8WP2 - chains K and P of the 16 polymer chains in the assembly; structure by electron microscopy, 3.30 A resolution.

Chain K:
Protein: Piwi domain-containing protein
Source organism: Maribacter polysiphoniae
Amino-acid sequence (507 residues; each row starts with the number of its first residue):
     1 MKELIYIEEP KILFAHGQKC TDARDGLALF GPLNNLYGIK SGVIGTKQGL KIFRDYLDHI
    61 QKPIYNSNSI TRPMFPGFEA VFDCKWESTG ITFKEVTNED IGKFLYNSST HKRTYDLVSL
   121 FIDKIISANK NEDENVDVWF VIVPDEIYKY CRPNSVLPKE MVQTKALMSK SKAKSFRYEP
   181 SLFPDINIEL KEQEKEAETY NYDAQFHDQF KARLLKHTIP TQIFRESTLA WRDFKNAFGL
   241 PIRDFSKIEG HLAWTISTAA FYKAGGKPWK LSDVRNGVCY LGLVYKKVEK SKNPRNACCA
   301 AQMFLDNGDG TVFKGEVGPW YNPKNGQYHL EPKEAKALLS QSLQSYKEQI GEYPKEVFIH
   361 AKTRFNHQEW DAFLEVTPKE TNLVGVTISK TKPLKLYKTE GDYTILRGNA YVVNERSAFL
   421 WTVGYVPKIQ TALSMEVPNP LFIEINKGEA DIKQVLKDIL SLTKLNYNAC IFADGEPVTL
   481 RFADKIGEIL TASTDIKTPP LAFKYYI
Disordered / not traced: 154-197, 323-325, 507

Chain P:
Molecule: 25-nt DNA strand
Sequence (25 nucleotides; each row starts with the number of its first residue):
     1 CAACTAATAG ATTAGAGCCG TCAAT
Disordered / not traced: 1-2, 23-25

Interface between chain K and chain P:
Residue-residue contacts - 15 pairs, chain K then chain P:
  Arg-72(K) / DC22(P)  salt bridge to the phosphate
  Pro-153(K) / DG17(P)  phosphate contact
  Asp-203(K) / DA16(P)  phosphate contact
  Arg-243(K) / DT21(P)  base contact
  Tyr-285(K) / DG15(P)  phosphate contact
  Lys-286(K) / DG15(P)  salt bridge to the phosphate
  Lys-287(K) / DG15(P)  hydrogen bond to the phosphate
  Tyr-328(K) / DT13(P)  sugar contact
  Tyr-328(K) / DA14(P)  hydrogen bond to the sugar
  Lys-362(K) / DT13(P)  phosphate contact
  Lys-362(K) / DA14(P)  phosphate contact
  Thr-363(K) / DT13(P)  hydrogen bond to the phosphate
  Thr-363(K) / DA14(P)  hydrogen bond to the phosphate
  Arg-364(K) / DT13(P)  hydrogen bond to the phosphate
  Ser-434(K) / DC22(P)  phosphate contact
Interface residues without a listed pair, chain K (14 interface residues in all): Ala-432, Met-435
Interface residues without a listed pair, chain P (8 interface residues in all): DT12

Overview:
Chain K and chain P form an interface of 14 and 8 residues respectively; the contacts include 5 hydrogen bonds
and 2 salt bridges. Among the polar pairs are Tyr-328(K)/DA14(P), Lys-287(K)/DG15(P) and Thr-363(K)/DT13(P).
Here chain K is Piwi domain-containing protein (Maribacter polysiphoniae) and chain P is a 25-nt DNA strand.
Entry 8WP2 (MapSPARTA tetramer bound with guide-target) was determined by electron microscopy.
